6M3V - chains A and I of the 18 polymer chains in the assembly; structure by X-ray diffraction, 4.60 A resolution (low resolution: residue-level contacts below are approximate; hydrogen-bond / salt-bridge calls are withheld).

Chain A:
Protein: Histone H3.1
From: Homo sapiens
UniProtKB: P68431 (H31_HUMAN); residues 0-135 here correspond to UniProt positions 1-136 (UniProt number = residue number + 1)
Sequence (136 residues; numbered 0 to 135; the number before each row is that of its first residue; numbering starts at 0):
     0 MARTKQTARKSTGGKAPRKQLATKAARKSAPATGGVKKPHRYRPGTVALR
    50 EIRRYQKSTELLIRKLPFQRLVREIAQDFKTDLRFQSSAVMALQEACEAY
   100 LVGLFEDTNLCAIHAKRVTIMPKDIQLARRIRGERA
Not modelled in the structure: 0-37
Curated features (UniProtKB/Swiss-Prot):
  - modified residue: Arg-2 (Asymmetric dimethylarginine), Thr-3 (Phosphothreonine), Lys-4 (Allysine), Gln-5 (5-glutamyl dopamine), Thr-6 (Phosphothreonine), Arg-8 (Citrulline), Lys-9 (N6,N6,N6-trimethyllysine), Ser-10 (ADP-ribosylserine), Thr-11 (Phosphothreonine), Lys-14 (N6-(2-hydroxyisobutyryl)lysine), Arg-17 (Asymmetric dimethylarginine), Lys-18 (N6-(2-hydroxyisobutyryl)lysine), Lys-23 (N6-(2-hydroxyisobutyryl)lysine), Arg-26 (Citrulline), Lys-27 (N6,N6,N6-trimethyllysine), Ser-28 (ADP-ribosylserine), Lys-36 (N6,N6,N6-trimethyllysine), Lys-37 (N6-methyllysine), Tyr-41 (Phosphotyrosine), Lys-56 (N6,N6,N6-trimethyllysine) and 8 more in UniProt
  - lipidation: Lys-18 (N6-decanoyllysine)

Chain I:
Molecule: 355-nt DNA strand
From: other sequences
Sequence (355 nucleotides; numbered 1 to 355; the number before each row is that of its first residue):
     1 CGCTGACGAAAAAAAAAACGCATCCCGGTGCCGAGGCCGCTCAATTGGTC
    51 GTAGACAGCTCTAGCACCGCTTAAACGCACGTACGCGCTGTCTACCGCGT
   101 TTTAACCGCCACTAGAAGCGCTTACTAGTCTCCAGGCACGTGTGAGACCG
   151 GCACATGAAAAAAAAAATGCATGCTCGAGTATGAAAAAAAAAATCGCATC
   201 CCGGTGCCGAGGCCGCTCAATTGGTCGTAGACAGCTCTAGCACCGCTTAA
   251 ACGCACGTACGCGCTGTCTACCGCGTTTTAACCGCCACTAGAAGCGCTTA
   301 CTAGTCTCCAGGCACGTGTGAGACCGGCACATGAAAAAAAAAACGTCAGC
   351 GGTAC
Bound ions: K+ near DC92 (its only coordinating residue here)

Interface between chain A and chain I:
Pairs across the interface (30; chain A residue first):
  His-39(A) / DC197(I)
  Arg-40(A) / DG273(I)
  Arg-40(A) / DC274(I)
  Tyr-41(A) / DG196(I)
  Tyr-41(A) / DC197(I)
  Tyr-41(A) / DA198(I)
  Tyr-41(A) / DG273(I)
  Tyr-41(A) / DC274(I)
  Pro-43(A) / DC272(I)
  Pro-43(A) / DG273(I)
  Gly-44(A) / DC272(I)
  Gly-44(A) / DG273(I)
  Thr-45(A) / DG273(I)
  Val-46(A) / DG273(I)
  Val-46(A) / DC274(I)
  Ala-47(A) / DG273(I)
  Arg-49(A) / DA198(I)
  Glu-50(A) / DG273(I)
  Lys-56(A) / DC200(I)
  Arg-63(A) / DA281(I)
  Arg-63(A) / DC282(I)
  Lys-64(A) / DC282(I)
  Leu-65(A) / DA281(I)
  Leu-65(A) / DC282(I)
  Pro-66(A) / DA281(I)
  Arg-69(A) / DA281(I)
  Asp-81(A) / DG291(I)
  Arg-83(A) / DA290(I)
  Arg-83(A) / DG291(I)
  Thr-118(A) / DC271(I)
Interface residues without a listed pair, chain A (21 interface residues in all): Arg-42, Gln-85
Interface residues without a listed pair, chain I (15 interface residues in all): DT199, DA280, DA293

Overview:
21 residues of chain A and 15 residues of chain I are in contact.
Chain A is Histone H3.1 (Homo sapiens) and chain I is a 355-nt DNA strand (other sequences); the structure,
355 bp di-nucleosome harboring cohesive DNA termini, was determined by X-ray diffraction (same publication as
6LA8, 6LA9 and 6M44).
